PDB entry 4D9M | X-ray diffraction, 2.50 A resolution | chains A and B

[Chain A (and B)]
Name: Diaminopropionate ammonia-lyase
Source organism: Escherichia coli
Notes: EC 4.3.1.15; chain B of this document is another copy of the same molecule, construct and numbering; everything in this record applies to it too
UniProtKB: P66899 (DPAL_ECOLI); residues 1-398 here = UniProt positions 1-398
Amino-acid sequence (398 residues; each row starts with the number of its first residue):
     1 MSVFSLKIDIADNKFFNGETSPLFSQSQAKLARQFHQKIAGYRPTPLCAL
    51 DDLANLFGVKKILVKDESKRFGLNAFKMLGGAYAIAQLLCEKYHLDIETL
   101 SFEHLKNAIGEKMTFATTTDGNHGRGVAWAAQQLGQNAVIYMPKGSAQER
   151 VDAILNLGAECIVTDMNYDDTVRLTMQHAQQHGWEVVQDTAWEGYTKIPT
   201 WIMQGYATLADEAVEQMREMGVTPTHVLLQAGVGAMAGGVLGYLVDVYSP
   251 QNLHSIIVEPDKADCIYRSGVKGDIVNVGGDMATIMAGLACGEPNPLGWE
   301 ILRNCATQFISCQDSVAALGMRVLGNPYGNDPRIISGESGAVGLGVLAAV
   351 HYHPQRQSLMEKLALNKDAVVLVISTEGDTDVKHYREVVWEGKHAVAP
Unresolved in the structure: 1, 103-112, 277-284, 398 (chain B: 1, 104-110, 277-282, 398)
Disulfides: Cys265-Cys291
Small-molecule neighbours: 0JO (2-{[(E)-{3-hydroxy-2-methyl-5-[(phosphonooxy)methyl]pyridin-4-yl}methylidene]amino}prop-2-enoic acid): Phe76, Lys77, Thr119, Asp120, Gly121, Asn122, His123, Asp189, Tyr206, Gln230, Ala231, Gly232, Val233, Gly234, Ala235, Met236, Gly288, Leu289, Ser339, Thr376, Glu377
Swiss-Prot annotation at these positions:
  - active site (Proton acceptor): Lys77, Asp120
  - modified residue: Lys77 (N6-(pyridoxal phosphate)lysine)
  - mutagenesis: Lys77 (K77H/R: No longer binds cofactor, loss of enzymatic activity), Asp120 (D120N: No activity on D-DAP, 150-fold reduced catalytic efficiency for L-DAP; alters substrate stereospecificity), Asp189 (D189N: 10000-fold reduced catalytic efficiency for both D- and L-DAP)
What the authors report for this chain:
  - binding site for 0JO: Phe76, Lys77, Thr119, Asp120, His123, Asp189
  - contacts within the chain: Lys77-Tyr206 (hydrogen bond), Lys77-Asp189 (hydrogen bond)
  - conformationally variable residues (order/disorder transition): Glu103 to Lys112, Tyr168
  - catalytic residues: Lys77, Asp120 (proposed by the authors, not directly observed)
  - catalytic residues: Asp189
  - mutagenesis - D120N, D189N: unchanged binding to PLP
  - mutagenesis - D120N (150-fold), D189N: decreased catalytic activity on l-DAP
  - mutagenesis - D120N: abolished catalytic activity on d-DAP
  - specificity-determining residues: Asp120

[Interface between chain A and chain B]
Contacting residue pairs (48; chain A residue first):
  Ser2(A) - Glu387(B)  hydrogen bond (backbone-side chain)
  Ser2(A) - Glu391(B)  hydrogen bond
  Phe4(A) - Glu391(B)
  Leu53(A) - Trp390(B)  hydrophobic
  Leu319(A) - Trp390(B)
  Arg322(A) - Val389(B)
  Arg322(A) - Trp390(B)  hydrogen bond (side chain-backbone)
  Arg322(A) - Glu391(B)
  Val323(A) - Trp390(B)
  Gly325(A) - Gly325(B)
  Gly325(A) - Asn326(B)  hydrogen bond (backbone-side chain)
  Asn326(A) - Gly325(B)  hydrogen bond (side chain-backbone)
  Asn326(A) - Arg333(B)  hydrogen bond
  Asn326(A) - Tyr385(B)  hydrogen bond
  Asn326(A) - Arg386(B)  hydrogen bond (backbone-side chain)
  Asn326(A) - Val389(B)
  Asn326(A) - Trp390(B)  hydrogen bond (backbone-side chain)
  Pro327(A) - Arg333(B)  hydrogen bond (backbone-side chain)
  Pro327(A) - Arg386(B)  hydrogen bond (backbone-side chain)
  Tyr328(A) - Arg386(B)
  Tyr328(A) - Trp390(B)  hydrophobic
  Arg333(A) - Asn326(B)  hydrogen bond
  Arg333(A) - Pro327(B)  hydrogen bond (side chain-backbone)
  Arg333(A) - Arg333(B)
  Tyr352(A) - Trp390(B)
  Tyr385(A) - Asn326(B)  hydrogen bond
  Arg386(A) - Asn326(B)  hydrogen bond (side chain-backbone)
  Arg386(A) - Pro327(B)  hydrogen bond (side chain-backbone)
  Arg386(A) - Tyr328(B)
  Glu387(A) - Ser2(B)  hydrogen bond (side chain-backbone)
  Val389(A) - Arg322(B)
  Val389(A) - Asn326(B)
  Trp390(A) - Leu53(B)  hydrophobic
  Trp390(A) - Leu56(B)  hydrophobic
  Trp390(A) - Leu319(B)
  Trp390(A) - Arg322(B)  hydrogen bond (backbone-side chain)
  Trp390(A) - Val323(B)
  Trp390(A) - Asn326(B)  hydrogen bond (side chain-backbone)
  Trp390(A) - Tyr328(B)  hydrophobic
  Trp390(A) - Tyr352(B)
  Glu391(A) - Ser2(B)  hydrogen bond
  Glu391(A) - Phe4(B)
  Glu391(A) - Ala395(B)
  Glu391(A) - Val396(B)  hydrogen bond (backbone-backbone)
  Gly392(A) - Ala395(B)
  Ala395(A) - Glu391(B)
  Ala395(A) - Gly392(B)
  Val396(A) - Glu391(B)  hydrogen bond (backbone-backbone)
Other interface residues (no listed pair), chain A (25 interface residues in all): Leu56, Gly329, Ile335, Lys383
Other interface residues (no listed pair), chain B (25 interface residues in all): Gly329, Ile335, Lys383

[Overview]
The chain A/chain B interface involves 25 residues from each chain; the contacts include 22 hydrogen bonds.
Polar pairs include Ser2(A)-Glu387(B), Ser2(A)-Glu391(B) and Arg322(A)-Trp390(B). Ligands of chain A: compound
0JO. The paper reports catalytic residues Lys77(A), Asp120(A) and Asp189(A); D120N and D189N of chain A reduce
catalytic activity on l-DAP.
Chain A and chain B are both Diaminopropionate ammonia-lyase (Escherichia coli); the structure, Crystal
structure of Diaminopropionate ammonia lyase from Escherichia coli in complex with aminoacrylate-PLP
azomethine reaction intermediate, was determined by X-ray diffraction, deposited together with 4D9G, 4D9I,
4D9K and 4D9N.
